PDB entry 2R43 | X-ray diffraction, 1.58 A resolution | chains A and B

# Chain A (and B)
Protein: Protease
Organism: Human immunodeficiency virus 1
Notes: EC 3.4.23.16; chain B of this document is another copy of the same molecule, construct and numbering; everything in this record applies to it too
UniProt: Q5RZ08 (Q5RZ08_9HIV1); residues 1-99 here = UniProt positions 1-99
Sequence (99 residues; row label = number of the first residue in the row):
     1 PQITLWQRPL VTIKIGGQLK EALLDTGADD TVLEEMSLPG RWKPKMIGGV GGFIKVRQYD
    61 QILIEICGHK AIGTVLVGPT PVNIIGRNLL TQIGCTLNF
Differences from the reference sequence: engineered mutation V50 (Ile in Q5RZ08)

# Interface between chain A and chain B
Contacting residue pairs - 95 pairs, chain A then chain B:
  P1(A) with L97(B); N98(B); F99(B), hydrogen bond (backbone-backbone)
  Q2(A) with T96(B); L97(B); N98(B)
  I3(A) with T96(B); L97(B), hydrogen bond (backbone-backbone); F99(B), hydrophobic
  L5(A) with T26(B); R87(B), hydrogen bond (backbone-side chain); L90(B), hydrophobic; T91(B); C95(B)
  W6(A) with R87(B), hydrogen bond (backbone-side chain); T91(B)
  Q7(A) with R87(B)
  R8(A) with D29(B), salt bridge; R87(B)
  P9(A) with T26(B); R87(B); L97(B), hydrophobic
  L23(A) with G27(B)
  L24(A) with T26(B), hydrogen bond (backbone-side chain)
  D25(A) with D25(B); T26(B); G27(B)
  T26(A) with L5(B); P9(B); L24(B), hydrogen bond (side chain-backbone); D25(B); T26(B), hydrogen bond (side chain-backbone); L97(B)
  G27(A) with L23(B); D25(B), hydrogen bond (backbone-side chain)
  D29(A) with R8(B), salt bridge
  V50(A) with G49(B); G51(B); G52(B); I54(B), hydrophobic; P81(B)
  G51(A) with G51(B); G52(B); I54(B)
  G52(A) with V50(B); G51(B)
  I54(A) with V50(B), hydrophobic
  C67(A) with F99(B), hydrophobic
  H69(A) with F99(B)
  T80(A) with V50(B)
  P81(A) with G49(B); V50(B)
  R87(A) with L5(B), hydrogen bond (side chain-backbone); W6(B), hydrogen bond (side chain-backbone); Q7(B), hydrogen bond (side chain-backbone); R8(B); P9(B)
  L90(A) with L5(B), hydrophobic
  T91(A) with L5(B); W6(B)
  Q92(A) with W6(B)
  I93(A) with F99(B)
  G94(A) with N98(B); F99(B)
  C95(A) with L5(B); L97(B), hydrophobic; N98(B); F99(B), hydrophobic
  T96(A) with Q2(B); I3(B); T4(B); T96(B); L97(B); N98(B), hydrogen bond (backbone-backbone)
  L97(A) with P1(B); Q2(B); I3(B), hydrogen bond (backbone-backbone); L24(B), hydrophobic; T26(B); C95(B), hydrophobic; T96(B); L97(B), hydrophobic
  N98(A) with P1(B); Q2(B), hydrogen bond; G94(B); C95(B); T96(B), hydrogen bond (backbone-backbone); N98(B)
  F99(A) with P1(B), hydrogen bond (backbone-backbone); I3(B), hydrophobic; C67(B), hydrophobic; H69(B); I93(B); G94(B); C95(B), hydrophobic
Also at the interface, not in a pair above, chain A (38 interface residues in all): I47, G48, G49, I66, P79
Also at the interface, not in a pair above, chain B (37 interface residues in all): I47, G48, P79, T80

# Overview
38 residues of chain A and 37 residues of chain B are in contact; the contacts include 16 hydrogen bonds and 2
salt bridges. Polar contacts include R8(A)-D29(B), L5(A)-R87(B) and W6(A)-R87(B).
Both chains are Protease (Human immunodeficiency virus 1). Entry 2R43 (I50V HIV-1 protease in complex with an
amino decorated pyrrolidine-based inhibitor) was determined by X-ray diffraction (same publication as 2R38,
2R3T and 2R3W).
